7NAR - chains A and D of the 22 polymer chains in the assembly; structure by electron microscopy, 3.00 A resolution.

# Chain A
Molecule: 16S rRNA
Organism: Escherichia coli (strain K12)
Sequence (1542 nucleotides; row label = number of the first residue in the row):
     1 AAAUUGAAGA GUUUGAUCAU GGCUCAGAUU GAACGCUGGC GGCAGGCCUA ACACAUGCAA
    61 GUCGAACGGU AACAGGAAGA AGCUUGCUUC UUUGCUGACG AGUGGCGGAC GGGUGAGUAA
   121 UGUCUGGGAA ACUGCCUGAU GGAGGGGGAU AACUACUGGA AACGGUAGCU AAUACCGCAU
   181 AACGUCGCAA GACCAAAGAG GGGGACCUUC GGGCCUCUUG CCAUCGGAUG UGCCCAGAUG
   241 GGAUUAGCUA GUAGGUGGGG UAACGGCUCA CCUAGGCGAC GAUCCCUAGC UGGUCUGAGA
   301 GGAUGACCAG CCACACUGGA ACUGAGACAC GGUCCAGACU CCUACGGGAG GCAGCAGUGG
   361 GGAAUAUUGC ACAAUGGGCG CAAGCCUGAU GCAGCCAUGC CGCGUGUAUG AAGAAGGCCU
   421 UCGGGUUGUA AAGUACUUUC AGCGGGGAGG AAGGGAGUAA AGUUAAUACC UUUGCUCAUU
   481 GACGUUACCC GCAGAAGAAG CACCGGCUAA CUCCGUGCCA GCAGCCXCGG UAAUACGGAG
   541 GGUGCAAGCG UUAAUCGGAA UUACUGGGCG UAAAGCGCAC GCAGGCGGUU UGUUAAGUCA
   601 GAUGUGAAAU CCCCGGGCUC AACCUGGGAA CUGCAUCUGA UACUGGCAAG CUUGAGUCUC
   661 GUAGAGGGGG GUAGAAUUCC AGGUGUAGCG GUGAAAUGCG UAGAGAUCUG GAGGAAUACC
   721 GGUGGCGAAG GCGGCCCCCU GGACGAAGAC UGACGCUCAG GUGCGAAAGC GUGGGGAGCA
   781 AACAGGAUUA GAUACCCUGG UAGUCCACGC CGUAAACGAU GUCGACUUGG AGGUUGUGCC
   841 CUUGAGGCGU GGCUUCCGGA GCUAACGCGU UAAGUCGACC GCCUGGGGAG UACGGCCGCA
   901 AGGUUAAAAC UCAAAUGAAU UGACGGGGGC CCGCACAAGC GGUGGAGCAU GUGGUUUAAU
   961 UCGAUGXAAC GCGAAGAACC UUACCUGGUC UUGACAUCCA CGGAAGUUUU CAGAGAUGAG
  1021 AAUGUGCCUU CGGGAACCGU GAGACAGGUG CUGCAUGGCU GUCGUCAGCU CGUGUUGUGA
  1081 AAUGUUGGGU UAAGUCCCGC AACGAGCGCA ACCCUUAUCC UUUGUUGCCA GCGGUCCGGC
  1141 CGGGAACUCA AAGGAGACUG CCAGUGAUAA ACUGGAGGAA GGUGGGGAUG ACGUCAAGUC
  1201 AUCAUGGCCC UUACGACCAG GGCUACACAC GUGCUACAAU GGCGCAUACA AAGAGAAGCG
  1261 ACCUCGCGAG AGCAAGCGGA CCUCAUAAAG UGCGUCGUAG UCCGGAUUGG AGUCUGCAAC
  1321 UCGACUCCAU GAAGUCGGAA UCGCUAGUAA UCGUGGAUCA GAAUGCCACG GUGAAUACGU
  1381 UCCCGGGCCU UGUACACACC GCCCGUXACA CCAUGGGAGU GGGUUGCAAA AGAAGUAGGU
  1441 AGCUUAACCU UCGGGAGGGC GCUUACCACU UUGUGAUUCA UGACUGGGGU GAAGUCGUAA
  1501 CAAGGUAACC GUAGGGGAAC CUGCGGUUGG AUCACCUCCU UA
Disordered / not traced: 1535-1542
Modified positions: PSU (pseudouridine-5'-monophosphate) at position 516, G7M (N7-methyl-guanosine-5'-monophosphate) at position 527, 2MG (2N-methylguanosine-5'-monophosphate) at position 966, 5MC (5-methylcytidine-5'-monophosphate) at position 967, 2MG (2N-methylguanosine-5'-monophosphate) at position 1207, 4OC (4n,o2'-methylcytidine-5'-monophosphate) at position 1402, 5MC (5-methylcytidine-5'-monophosphate) at position 1407, UR3 (3-methyluridine-5'-monophoshate) at position 1498, 2MG (2N-methylguanosine-5'-monophosphate) at position 1516, MA6 (6N-dimethyladenosine-5'-monophoshate) at position 1518, MA6 (6N-dimethyladenosine-5'-monophoshate) at position 1519
Ion coordination: Mg2+ site 1 near G21 (its only coordinating residue here); Mg2+ site 2: C48, U49, G115; Mg2+ site 3 near A53 (its only coordinating residue here); Mg2+ site 4: A59, C386, U387; Mg2+ site 5 near G100 (its only coordinating residue here); Mg2+ site 6: A109, G331; Mg2+ site 7 near G111 (its only coordinating residue here); Mg2+ site 8: A116, G117, G289; Mg2+ site 9: G145, A197; Mg2+ site 10: A174, C175; Mg2+ site 11: G299, G558; Mg2+ site 12 near C328 (its only coordinating residue here); 43 more Mg2+ sites not listed

# Chain D
Molecule: 30S ribosomal protein S4
Organism: Escherichia coli (strain K12)
UniProtKB: P0A7V8 (RS4_ECOLI); numbering as in UniProt (aligned over 1-206)
Chain sequence (206 residues; each row starts with the number of its first residue):
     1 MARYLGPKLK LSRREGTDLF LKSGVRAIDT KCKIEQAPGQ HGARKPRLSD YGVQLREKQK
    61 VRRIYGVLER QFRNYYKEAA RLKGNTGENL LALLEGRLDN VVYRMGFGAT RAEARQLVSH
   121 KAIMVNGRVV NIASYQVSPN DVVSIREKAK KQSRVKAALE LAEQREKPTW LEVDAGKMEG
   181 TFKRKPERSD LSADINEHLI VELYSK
Disordered / not traced: 1

# Interface between chain A and chain D
Pairs across the interface - 117 pairs, chain A then chain D:
  U4(A) with Lys83(D), hydrogen bond to the sugar
  U5(A) with Lys83(D), base contact; Gly84(D), hydrogen bond to the base
  A8(A) with Glu202(D), hydrogen bond to the base; Ser205(D), base contact; Lys206(D), base contact
  A26(A) with Lys206(D), sugar contact
  C400(A) with Arg70(D), salt bridge to the phosphate
  C401(A) with Arg70(D), salt bridge to the phosphate; Arg73(D), salt bridge to the phosphate; Asn74(D), hydrogen bond to the phosphate
  G402(A) with Gln71(D), hydrogen bond to the phosphate; Ile132(D), phosphate contact; Ser134(D), hydrogen bond to the phosphate
  C403(A) with Gln71(D), phosphate contact; Ile132(D), sugar contact; Ser134(D), hydrogen bond to the phosphate
  G404(A) with Ala2(D), hydrogen bond to the base; Arg115(D), salt bridge to the phosphate; Ser119(D), phosphate contact
  U405(A) with Ala2(D), hydrogen bond to the base; Arg3(D), salt bridge to the phosphate; Leu5(D), base contact
  G406(A) with Arg3(D), hydrogen bond to the phosphate; Leu5(D), phosphate contact; Gln116(D), hydrogen bond to the sugar; Arg154(D), base contact
  U407(A) with Arg3(D), salt bridge to the phosphate; Lys8(D), salt bridge to the phosphate; Thr110(D), phosphate contact; Ala112(D), phosphate contact; Glu113(D), sugar contact; Gln116(D), hydrogen bond to the sugar
  A408(A) with Lys8(D), salt bridge to the phosphate; Leu21(D), phosphate contact; Ser23(D), hydrogen bond to the phosphate; Thr110(D), hydrogen bond to the phosphate
  U409(A) with Lys22(D), phosphate contact; Ser23(D), hydrogen bond to the phosphate
  G410(A) with Lys22(D), base contact; Arg26(D), salt bridge to the phosphate; Lys31(D), salt bridge to the phosphate
  A411(A) with Arg26(D), salt bridge to the phosphate
  G413(A) with Lys31(D), hydrogen bond to the base; Cys32(D), hydrogen bond to the base
  U426(A) with Lys33(D), salt bridge to the phosphate; Gln36(D), hydrogen bond to the phosphate; Gly39(D), sugar contact; Gln40(D), sugar contact
  U427(A) with Arg13(D), salt bridge to the phosphate; Pro38(D), phosphate contact; Gly39(D), hydrogen bond to the phosphate
  G428(A) with Pro7(D), phosphate contact; Lys10(D), salt bridge to the phosphate
  U429(A) with Leu9(D), phosphate contact; Lys22(D), hydrogen bond to the phosphate; Lys31(D), hydrogen bond to the sugar; Cys32(D), phosphate contact
  A430(A) with Pro7(D), phosphate contact; Lys8(D), hydrogen bond to the phosphate; Leu9(D), hydrogen bond to the phosphate; Lys22(D), salt bridge to the phosphate
  C436(A) with Arg154(D), sugar contact
  U437(A) with Gln116(D), base contact; His120(D), hydrogen bond to the sugar; Gln152(D), hydrogen bond to the phosphate; Arg154(D), hydrogen bond to the sugar
  U438(A) with His120(D), hydrogen bond to the sugar
  U439(A) with Ser119(D), hydrogen bond to the sugar; His120(D), sugar contact; Lys121(D), hydrogen bond to the phosphate; Asn131(D), hydrogen bond to the sugar
  C440(A) with Lys121(D), salt bridge to the phosphate
  C490(A) with Arg146(D), salt bridge to the phosphate
  G491(A) with Lys148(D), phosphate contact
  A495(A) with His120(D), base contact
  A499(A) with Ala2(D), base contact
  U508(A) with Tyr51(D), sugar contact
  A509(A) with Ser49(D), phosphate contact; Tyr51(D), phosphate contact; Gly52(D), sugar contact; Leu55(D), sugar contact
  C511(A) with His41(D), hydrogen bond to the sugar; Arg44(D), hydrogen bond to the phosphate
  U512(A) with Gln40(D), sugar contact; His41(D), hydrogen bond to the sugar; Arg44(D), salt bridge to the phosphate
  G540(A) with Gln40(D), base contact
  G541(A) with Gly39(D), sugar contact; Gln40(D), hydrogen bond to the sugar
  G542(A) with Lys10(D), salt bridge to the phosphate; Arg14(D), hydrogen bond to the phosphate; Pro38(D), sugar contact; Gly39(D), sugar contact
  U543(A) with Arg14(D), salt bridge to the phosphate; Arg56(D), phosphate contact
  G544(A) with Arg56(D), salt bridge to the phosphate; Gln59(D), hydrogen bond to the phosphate; Arg63(D), salt bridge to the phosphate
  C545(A) with Lys58(D), salt bridge to the phosphate; Gln59(D), hydrogen bond to the phosphate; Arg62(D), salt bridge to the phosphate; Glu69(D), phosphate contact
  A546(A) with Tyr4(D), base contact; Arg62(D), salt bridge to the phosphate; Leu68(D), phosphate contact; Glu69(D), hydrogen bond to the phosphate; Arg70(D), hydrogen bond to the phosphate
  A547(A) with Ala2(D), phosphate contact
  C613(A) with Arg81(D), salt bridge to the phosphate
  C614(A) with Arg81(D), salt bridge to the phosphate
  U619(A) with Val129(D), base contact; Val130(D), base contact; Asn131(D), hydrogen bond to the base; Ile132(D), base contact
  C620(A) with Ile132(D), base contact; Tyr135(D), sugar contact
Other interface residues (no listed pair), chain A (53 interface residues in all): A3, U29, C418, C419, G425, C489
Other interface residues (no listed pair), chain D (67 interface residues in all): Val25, Thr30, Pro46, Ala133, Ser153

# Summary
53 residues of chain A and 67 residues of chain D are in contact, with 40 hydrogen bonds and 27 salt bridges.
Among the polar pairs are U5(A)-Gly84(D), A8(A)-Glu202(D) and G404(A)-Ala2(D). C48(A), U49(A) and G115(A)
coordinate Mg2+ site 2.
Chain A is 16S rRNA and chain D is 30S ribosomal protein S4, both from Escherichia coli (strain K12); the
structure, Complete Bacterial 30S ribosomal subunit assembly complex state F (+RsgA)(Consensus Refinement),
was determined by electron microscopy (same publication as 7AF3, 7AF5, 7AF8, 7AFA, 7AFD, 7AFH and 17 further
entries).
